Entry 9EUJ (electron microscopy, 4.00 A resolution); this record covers chains E and G of the 14 polymer chains in the assembly.

# Chain E (and G)
Name: DUF4815 domain-containing protein
Organism: Staphylococcus phage 812
Notes: chain G of this document is another copy of the same molecule, construct and numbering; everything in this record applies to it too
UniProtKB: A0A8E5NSA0 (A0A8E5NSA0_9CAUD); residue numbers follow UniProt; this construct covers 1-1152
Sequence (1152 residues; numbered 1 to 1152; the number before each row is that of its first residue):
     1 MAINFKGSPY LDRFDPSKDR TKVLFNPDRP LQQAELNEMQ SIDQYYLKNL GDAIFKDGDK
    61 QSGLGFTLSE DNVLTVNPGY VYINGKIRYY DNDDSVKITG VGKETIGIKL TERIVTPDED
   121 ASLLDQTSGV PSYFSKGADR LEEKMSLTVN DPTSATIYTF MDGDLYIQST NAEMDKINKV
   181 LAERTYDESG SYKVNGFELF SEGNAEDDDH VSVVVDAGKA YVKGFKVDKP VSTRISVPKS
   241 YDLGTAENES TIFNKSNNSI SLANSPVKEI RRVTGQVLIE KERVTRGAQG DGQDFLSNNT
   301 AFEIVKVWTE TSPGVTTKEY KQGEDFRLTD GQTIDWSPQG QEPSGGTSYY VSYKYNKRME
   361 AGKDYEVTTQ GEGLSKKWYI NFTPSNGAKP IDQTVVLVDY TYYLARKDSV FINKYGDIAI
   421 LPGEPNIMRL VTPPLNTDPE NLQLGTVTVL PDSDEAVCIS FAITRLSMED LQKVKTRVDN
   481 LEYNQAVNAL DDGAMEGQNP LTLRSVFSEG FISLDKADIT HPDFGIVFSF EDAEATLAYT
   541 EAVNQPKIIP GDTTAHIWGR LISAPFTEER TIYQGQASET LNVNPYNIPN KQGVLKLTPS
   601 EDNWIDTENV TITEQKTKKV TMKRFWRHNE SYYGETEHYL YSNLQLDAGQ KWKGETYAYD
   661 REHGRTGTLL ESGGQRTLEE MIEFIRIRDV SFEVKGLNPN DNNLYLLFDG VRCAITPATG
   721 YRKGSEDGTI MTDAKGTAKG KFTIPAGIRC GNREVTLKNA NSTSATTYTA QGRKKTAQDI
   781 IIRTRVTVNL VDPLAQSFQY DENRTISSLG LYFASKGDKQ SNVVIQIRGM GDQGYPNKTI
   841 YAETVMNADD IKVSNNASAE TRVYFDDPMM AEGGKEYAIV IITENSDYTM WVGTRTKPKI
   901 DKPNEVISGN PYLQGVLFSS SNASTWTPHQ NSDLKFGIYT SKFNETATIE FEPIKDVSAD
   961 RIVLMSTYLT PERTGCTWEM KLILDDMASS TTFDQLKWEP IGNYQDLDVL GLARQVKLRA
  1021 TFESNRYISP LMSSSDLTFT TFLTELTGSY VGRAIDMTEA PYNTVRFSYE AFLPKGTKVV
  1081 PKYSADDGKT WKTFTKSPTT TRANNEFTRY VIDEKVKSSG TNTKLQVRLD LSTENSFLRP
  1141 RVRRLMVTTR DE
Unresolved in the structure: 1-3, 543-555, 591-792, 955-980 (chain G: 1-3, 276-358, 391-394, 543-555, 591-792, 955-980)

# Chain E / chain G interface
Pairs across the interface - 167 pairs, chain E then chain G:
  Phe5(E) with Lys22(G)
  Pro9(E) with Asn26(G); Pro27(G)
  Tyr10(E) with Leu24(G), hydrophobic; Phe25(G); Asn26(G)
  Asp12(E) with Lys22(G), salt bridge
  Asp28(E) with Gly129(G); Val130(G); Pro131(G)
  Leu31(E) with Leu31(G), hydrophobic
  Gln33(E) with Phe25(G); Pro27(G)
  Leu36(E) with Phe25(G), hydrophobic; Met39(G)
  Asn37(E) with Val23(G); Leu24(G); Phe25(G), hydrogen bond (side chain-backbone)
  Met39(E) with Met39(G), hydrophobic
  Gln40(E) with Lys22(G); Val23(G), hydrogen bond (side chain-backbone); Met39(G)
  Ser41(E) with Lys22(G), hydrogen bond
  Gln44(E) with Thr21(G), hydrogen bond (side chain-backbone); Asp43(G)
  Leu47(E) with Tyr46(G), hydrophobic; Leu50(G), hydrophobic
  Leu50(E) with Leu50(G), hydrophobic
  Ile54(E) with Ile54(G), hydrophobic
  Gln61(E) with Ala53(G)
  Lys86(E) with Tyr46(G)
  Ile87(E) with Asn49(G), hydrogen bond (backbone-side chain); Leu50(G), hydrophobic; Ala53(G), hydrophobic
  Ile114(E) with Leu24(G), hydrophobic
  Asp120(E) with Arg20(G), salt bridge
  Ser122(E) with Arg13(G), hydrogen bond (backbone-side chain)
  Leu123(E) with Arg13(G), hydrogen bond (backbone-side chain); Arg20(G); Gln32(G)
  Leu124(E) with Arg13(G), hydrogen bond (backbone-side chain)
  Asp125(E) with Gln32(G)
  Gln126(E) with Leu11(G); Arg13(G)
  Thr127(E) with Leu11(G)
  Ser132(E) with Pro30(G)
  Ser135(E) with Pro30(G); Gln32(G)
  Lys136(E) with Arg29(G); Pro30(G)
  Gly137(E) with Asn26(G); Arg29(G), hydrogen bond (backbone-side chain); Gln32(G); Glu35(G)
  Ala138(E) with Val23(G), hydrophobic; Leu24(G); Phe25(G), hydrophobic; Asn26(G); Glu35(G), hydrogen bond (backbone-side chain)
  Asp139(E) with Lys22(G); Val23(G); Leu24(G), hydrogen bond (backbone-backbone); Asn26(G), hydrogen bond
  Arg140(E) with Arg13(G); Arg20(G); Lys22(G); Val23(G); Glu35(G); Glu38(G), salt bridge
  Leu141(E) with Asp19(G); Arg20(G); Thr21(G), hydrogen bond (backbone-backbone); Lys22(G), hydrogen bond (backbone-backbone)
  Glu142(E) with Lys18(G); Asp19(G)
  Glu143(E) with Asp19(G), hydrogen bond (backbone-backbone); Thr21(G)
  Lys144(E) with Lys18(G); Asp19(G)
  Thr170(E) with Glu183(G)
  Asn171(E) with Val180(G); Glu183(G), hydrogen bond
  Ala172(E) with Val180(G)
  Met174(E) with Lys176(G); Ile177(G), hydrophobic
  Asn178(E) with Arg184(G)
  Leu181(E) with Leu181(G), hydrophobic; Arg184(G)
  Thr185(E) with Arg184(G), hydrogen bond
  Ser189(E) with Glu188(G), hydrogen bond
  Tyr192(E) with Glu188(G)
  Lys219(E) with Glu183(G), salt bridge; Asp187(G), salt bridge
  Tyr221(E) with Arg184(G); Asp187(G), hydrogen bond
  Gly224(E) with Arg184(G), hydrogen bond (backbone-side chain)
  Lys226(E) with Glu183(G), salt bridge
  Leu435(E) with Ser1119(G)
  Arg465(E) with Asp187(G), hydrogen bond (side chain-backbone); Glu188(G)
  Ser467(E) with Ser189(G)
  Met468(E) with Ser189(G); Leu466(G)
  Leu471(E) with Leu466(G)
  Gln472(E) with Thr464(G), hydrogen bond (side chain-backbone); Arg465(G); Leu466(G)
  Lys475(E) with Leu466(G)
  Val478(E) with Val478(G), hydrophobic
  Asp479(E) with Arg477(G), salt bridge
  Leu481(E) with Leu481(G), hydrophobic
  Glu482(E) with Arg477(G), salt bridge; Leu481(G)
  Gln485(E) with Leu481(G); Asn484(G), hydrogen bond
  Glu496(E) with Arg1144(G), salt bridge
  Asn499(E) with Ala1103(G); Arg1144(G), hydrogen bond
  Leu501(E) with Leu490(G), hydrophobic; Arg1144(G)
  Leu503(E) with Asn484(G); Val487(G), hydrophobic; Asn488(G)
  Arg504(E) with Asn480(G), hydrogen bond; Tyr483(G); Asn484(G), hydrogen bond (backbone-side chain)
  Val506(E) with Asn484(G)
  Pro585(E) with Arg895(G), hydrogen bond (backbone-side chain)
  Tyr586(E) with Arg895(G), hydrogen bond (backbone-side chain); Asn910(G), hydrogen bond (backbone-side chain); Gln930(G); Asn931(G)
  Asn587(E) with Asn910(G), hydrogen bond (side chain-backbone); Leu913(G)
  Ile588(E) with Arg895(G)
  Asn590(E) with Ser908(G)
  Gly831(E) with Gln833(G), hydrogen bond (backbone-side chain)
  Asp832(E) with Gln833(G)
  Gln833(E) with Gln833(G)
  Gly834(E) with Gln833(G)
  Tyr835(E) with Gln833(G); Tyr835(G)
  Pro836(E) with Gln833(G)
  Asn837(E) with Asp832(G)
  Lys838(E) with Asp832(G), hydrogen bond (backbone-side chain)
  Ser919(E) with Gln930(G)
  Ser920(E) with Gln930(G)
  Ser921(E) with Leu913(G); Val916(G); Gln930(G), hydrogen bond
  Asn922(E) with Leu913(G); Gln914(G); Val916(G)
  Ser924(E) with Gln833(G); Gly834(G); Glu876(G), hydrogen bond
  Thr925(E) with Gly834(G), hydrogen bond (side chain-backbone); Phe918(G); Pro928(G); Gln930(G), hydrogen bond (backbone-side chain)
  Trp926(E) with Tyr835(G), hydrogen bond (backbone-side chain)
  Thr927(E) with Pro928(G); Gln930(G), hydrogen bond
  Glu1059(E) with Arg1109(G), salt bridge
  Arg1150(E) with Arg477(G)
  Asp1151(E) with Lys473(G)
  Glu1152(E) with Lys473(G), hydrogen bond (backbone-side chain)
Other interface residues (no listed pair), chain E (109 interface residues in all): Pro27, Asp43, Phe55, Tyr80, Val115, Ile177, Ala182, Glu188, Val194, Phe225, Glu469, Asp492, Gln498, Ser505, Ala1060
Other interface residues (no listed pair), chain G (86 interface residues in all): Gln33, Ile42, Leu47, Thr127, Lys179, Tyr192, Ile463, Met468, Leu471, Val474, Gln485, Met830, Gly909, Gly915, Glu1070, Asn1104, Arg1143

# In short
The interface between chain E and chain G involves 109 residues on one side and 86 on the other, with 39
hydrogen bonds and 10 salt bridges. Polar contacts include Asp12(E)-Lys22(G), Asp120(E)-Arg20(G) and
Arg140(E)-Glu38(G).
Chain E and chain G are both DUF4815 domain-containing protein (Staphylococcus phage 812); the structure,
Cryo-EM structure of Staphylococcus aureus bacteriophage phi812 baseplate in the post-contraction state -
sheath initiator, wedge ..., was determined by electron microscopy.
